3AYX - chains B and C of the 4 polymer chains in the assembly; structure by X-ray diffraction, 1.18 A resolution.

[Chain B]
Name: Membrane-bound hydrogenase small subunit
From: Hydrogenovibrio marinus
Notes: EC 1.12.5.1
Reference sequence: F2Z6J5 (F2Z6J5_HYDMR); residues 1-283 here correspond to UniProt positions 41-323 (UniProt number = residue number + 40)
Amino-acid sequence (283 residues; numbered 1 to 283; the number before each row is that of its first residue):
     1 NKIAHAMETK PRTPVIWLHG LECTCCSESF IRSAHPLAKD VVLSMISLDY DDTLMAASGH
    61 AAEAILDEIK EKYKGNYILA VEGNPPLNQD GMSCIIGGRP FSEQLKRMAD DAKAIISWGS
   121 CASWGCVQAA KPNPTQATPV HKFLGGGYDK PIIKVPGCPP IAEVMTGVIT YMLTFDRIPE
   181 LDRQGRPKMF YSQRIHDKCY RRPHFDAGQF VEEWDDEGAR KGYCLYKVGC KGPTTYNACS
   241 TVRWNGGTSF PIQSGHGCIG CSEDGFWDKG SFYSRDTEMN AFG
Disordered / not traced: 1-10
Bound ions: fe4-s3 cluster Fe: Cys-23, Cys-25, Cys-26, Cys-121, Cys-126, Cys-158; 4Fe-4S cluster Fe: His-196, Cys-199, Cys-224, Cys-230; 3Fe-4S cluster Fe: Cys-239, Cys-258, Cys-261
Small-molecule neighbours:
  - 3Fe-4S cluster (F3S): Ile-195, Thr-235, Asn-237, Cys-239, Trp-244, Phe-250, Pro-251, Cys-258, Ile-259, Gly-260, Cys-261, Ser-262
  - fe4-s3 cluster (F4S): Glu-22, Cys-23, Thr-24, Cys-25, Cys-26, Glu-82, Gly-119, Ser-120, Cys-121, Cys-126, Gly-157, Cys-158, Pro-159
  - 4Fe-4S cluster (SF4): Ile-195, His-196, Cys-199, Arg-201, Arg-202, Phe-205, Cys-224, Leu-225, Tyr-226, Cys-230, Gly-232, Pro-233, Ile-252

[Chain C]
Name: Membrane-bound hydrogenase large subunit
From: Hydrogenovibrio marinus
Notes: EC 1.12.5.1
Reference sequence: F2Z6J6 (F2Z6J6_HYDMR); residues 1-596 here = UniProt positions 1-596
Amino-acid sequence (596 residues; numbered 1 to 596; the number before each row is that of its first residue):
     1 MSVLNTPNHY KMDNSGRRVV IDPVTRIEGH MRCEVNVDEN NVIQNAVSTG TMWRGLEVIL
    61 RGRDPRDAWA FVERICGVCT GCHALASVRA VEDALDIKIP HNATLIREIM AKTLQIHDHI
   121 VHFYHLHALD WVNPVNALKA DPQATSELQK LVSPHHPMSS PGYFKDIQIR IQKFVDSGQL
   181 GIFKNGYWSN PAYKLSPEAD LMAVTHYLEA LDFQKEIVKI HAIFGGKNPH PNYMVGGVPC
   241 AINIDGDMAA GAPINMERLN FVKSLIEQGR TFNTNVYVPD VIAIAAFYRD WLYGGGLSAT
   301 NVMDYGAYPK TPYDKSTDQL PGGAIINGDW GKIHPVDPRD PEQVQEFVTH SWYKYPDETK
   361 GLHPWDGITE PNYELGSKTK GSRTNIIEID ESAKYSWIKS PRWRGHAVEV GPLARYILAY
   421 AQGVEYVKTQ VHTSLNRFNA VCRLLDPNHK DITDLKAFLG STIGRTLARA LESEYCGDMM
   481 LDDFNQLISN IKNGDSSTAN TDKWDPSSWP EHAKGVGTVA APRGALAHWI VIEKGKIKNY
   541 QCVVPTTWNG SPRDPKGNIG AFEASLMGTP MERPDEPVEV LRTLHSFDPC LACSTH
Disordered / not traced: 1
Bound ions: Mg2+: Glu-57, Cys-542; Ni2+: Cys-76, Cys-79, Cys-590, Cys-593; Fe2+: Cys-79, Cys-593
Small-molecule neighbours:
  - carbon monoxide: Cys-79, Cys-82, His-83, Ala-521, Arg-523, Leu-526, Val-544, Pro-545, Cys-590, Cys-593
  - cyanide ion (CYN), molecule 1: Cys-79, Cys-82, Ala-521, Pro-522, Arg-523, Pro-545, Cys-593
  - cyanide ion (CYN), molecule 2: Cys-79, Arg-523, Val-544, Pro-545, Thr-546, Cys-590, Cys-593
  - oxygen atom: Glu-28, Ile-75, Cys-76, Gly-77, Val-78, Cys-79, Arg-523, Cys-590, Leu-591, Ala-592, Cys-593, Ser-594

[Interface between chain B and chain C]
Contacting residue pairs (39):
  His-35(B) / Glu-257(C)  salt bridge
  His-35(B) / Asn-260(C)
  His-35(B) / Phe-261(C)
  His-35(B) / Ser-264(C)
  Pro-36(B) / Asn-260(C)
  Glu-163(B) / Glu-257(C)
  Gly-167(B) / Met-256(C)
  Thr-170(B) / Met-256(C)
  Thr-170(B) / Asn-260(C)  hydrogen bond
  Tyr-171(B) / Ile-244(C)  hydrophobic
  Tyr-171(B) / Asp-245(C)  hydrogen bond
  Tyr-171(B) / Met-256(C)  hydrophobic
  Thr-174(B) / Ile-488(C)
  Thr-174(B) / Lys-492(C)  hydrogen bond (backbone-side chain)
  Phe-175(B) / Ile-244(C)  hydrophobic
  Phe-175(B) / Met-256(C)  hydrophobic
  Phe-175(B) / Ile-488(C)
  Phe-175(B) / Ile-491(C)  hydrophobic
  Phe-175(B) / Lys-492(C)
  Asp-176(B) / Lys-492(C)  salt bridge
  Arg-177(B) / Asp-245(C)  salt bridge
  Pro-179(B) / Asp-245(C)
  Glu-180(B) / Asp-245(C)  hydrogen bond (backbone-side chain)
  Lys-188(B) / Asp-245(C)
  Lys-188(B) / Gly-246(C)
  Lys-188(B) / Asp-247(C)  salt bridge
  Met-189(B) / Ile-244(C)
  Met-189(B) / Ala-249(C)
  Met-189(B) / Ala-250(C)  hydrogen bond (backbone-backbone)
  Met-189(B) / Met-256(C)  hydrophobic
  Ser-192(B) / Gly-246(C)
  Ser-192(B) / Asp-247(C)
  Ser-192(B) / Met-248(C)  hydrogen bond (side chain-backbone)
  Gln-193(B) / Met-248(C)
  Gln-193(B) / Ala-250(C)
  Lys-198(B) / Met-248(C)
  Lys-198(B) / Gly-251(C)
  Thr-241(B) / Ala-250(C)
  Thr-241(B) / Gly-251(C)
Other interface residues (no listed pair), chain B (23 interface residues in all): Ala-34, Phe-190, Asp-197, Ala-238, Val-242

[Overview]
23 residues of chain B face 16 of chain C across their interface; the contacts include 6 hydrogen bonds and 4
salt bridges. Among the polar pairs are His-35(B)/Glu-257(C), Asp-176(B)/Lys-492(C) and Arg-177(B)/Asp-245(C).
Chain B binds fe4-s3 cluster, 3Fe-4S cluster and 4Fe-4S cluster.
Here chain B is Membrane-bound hydrogenase small subunit and chain C is Membrane-bound hydrogenase large
subunit, both from Hydrogenovibrio marinus. Entry 3AYX (Membrane-bound respiratory [NiFe] hydrogenase from
Hydrogenovibrio marinus in an H2-reduced condition) was determined by X-ray diffraction (same publication as
5Y34 and 3AYZ).
